1RVT - chains I and L of the 6 polymer chains in the assembly; structure by X-ray diffraction, 2.50 A resolution.

== Chain I ==
Molecule: hemagglutinin
Organism: unidentified influenza virus
Amino-acid sequence (160 residues; numbered 501 to 660; the number before each row is that of its first residue):
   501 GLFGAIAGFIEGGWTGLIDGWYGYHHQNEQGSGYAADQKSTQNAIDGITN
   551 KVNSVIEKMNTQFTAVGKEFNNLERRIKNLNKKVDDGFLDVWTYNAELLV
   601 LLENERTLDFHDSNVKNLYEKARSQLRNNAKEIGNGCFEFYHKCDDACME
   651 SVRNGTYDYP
Cystine bridges: Cys644-Cys648

== Chain L ==
Molecule: hemagglutinin
Organism: unidentified influenza virus
Amino-acid sequence (328 residues; row label = number of the first residue in the row; note: 1 number in that range is skipped by the numbering (no residue carries it; nothing is unmodelled there)):
     1 ATNADTLCIGYHANNSTDTVDTVLEKNVTVTHSVNLLEDSHN
    44 GKLCRL
   49A G
    50 GIAPLQLGKCNIAGWLLGNPECDLLLTVSSWSYIVETSNSDNGTCYPGDF
   100 IDYEELREQLSSVSSFEKFEIFPKTSSWPNHETT
  133A R
   134 GVTAACPYAGASSFYRNLLWLVKKGNSYPKLSKSYVNNKGKEVLVLWGVH
   184 HPPTSTDQQSLYQNADAYVSVGSSKYDRRFTPEIAARPKVRGQAGRMNYY
   234 WTLLEPGDTITFEATGNLVAPRYAFALNRGSGSGIITSDAPVHDCDTKCQ
   284 TPHGAINSSLPFQNIHPVTIGECPKYVKSTKLRMATGLRNIPAR
Disordered / not traced: 1-4
Cystine bridges: Cys47-Cys278, Cys59-Cys71, Cys94-Cys139, Cys282-Cys306
Ligand contacts: 2-acetamido-2-deoxy-alpha-D-glucopyranose (NDG): Asn68, Pro69, Glu70, Asp90, Asn91, Cys94, Ala138, Cys139, Pro140, Arg224

== Interface between chain I and chain L ==
Contacting residue pairs - 12 pairs, chain I then chain L:
  Gly547(I) with Leu24(L)
  Asn550(I) with Thr22(L), hydrogen bond (side chain-backbone); Val23(L), hydrogen bond (side chain-backbone); Leu24(L); Glu25(L); Lys26(L)
  Lys551(I) with Val23(L), hydrogen bond (backbone-backbone); Leu24(L)
  Ser554(I) with Val23(L)
  Glu557(I) with Lys26(L), salt bridge
  Glu603(I) with Val23(L)
  Phe610(I) with Leu24(L), hydrophobic
Interface residues without a listed pair, chain I (9 interface residues in all): Asp546, Ile548

== In short ==
9 residues of chain I and 5 residues of chain L are in contact, with 3 hydrogen bonds and 1 salt bridge. Polar
contacts include Glu557(I)-Lys26(L), Asn550(I)-Thr22(L) and Asn550(I)-Val23(L). Bound to chain L:
2-acetamido-2-deoxy-alpha-D-glucopyranose.
Chain I is hemagglutinin and chain L is hemagglutinin, both from unidentified influenza virus; the structure,
1930 H1 Hemagglutinin in complex with LSTC, was determined by X-ray diffraction (same publication as 1RU7,
1RUY, 1RUZ, 1RV0, 1RVX and 1RVZ).
